9B1E - chains A and Z of the 21 polymer chains in the assembly; structure by electron microscopy, 4.40 A resolution (low resolution: residue-level contacts below are approximate; hydrogen-bond / salt-bridge calls are withheld).

[Chain A]
Protein: Helicase SWR1
From: Saccharomyces cerevisiae W303
Notes: EC 3.6.4.12
Chain sequence (1544 residues; row label = number of the first residue in the row):
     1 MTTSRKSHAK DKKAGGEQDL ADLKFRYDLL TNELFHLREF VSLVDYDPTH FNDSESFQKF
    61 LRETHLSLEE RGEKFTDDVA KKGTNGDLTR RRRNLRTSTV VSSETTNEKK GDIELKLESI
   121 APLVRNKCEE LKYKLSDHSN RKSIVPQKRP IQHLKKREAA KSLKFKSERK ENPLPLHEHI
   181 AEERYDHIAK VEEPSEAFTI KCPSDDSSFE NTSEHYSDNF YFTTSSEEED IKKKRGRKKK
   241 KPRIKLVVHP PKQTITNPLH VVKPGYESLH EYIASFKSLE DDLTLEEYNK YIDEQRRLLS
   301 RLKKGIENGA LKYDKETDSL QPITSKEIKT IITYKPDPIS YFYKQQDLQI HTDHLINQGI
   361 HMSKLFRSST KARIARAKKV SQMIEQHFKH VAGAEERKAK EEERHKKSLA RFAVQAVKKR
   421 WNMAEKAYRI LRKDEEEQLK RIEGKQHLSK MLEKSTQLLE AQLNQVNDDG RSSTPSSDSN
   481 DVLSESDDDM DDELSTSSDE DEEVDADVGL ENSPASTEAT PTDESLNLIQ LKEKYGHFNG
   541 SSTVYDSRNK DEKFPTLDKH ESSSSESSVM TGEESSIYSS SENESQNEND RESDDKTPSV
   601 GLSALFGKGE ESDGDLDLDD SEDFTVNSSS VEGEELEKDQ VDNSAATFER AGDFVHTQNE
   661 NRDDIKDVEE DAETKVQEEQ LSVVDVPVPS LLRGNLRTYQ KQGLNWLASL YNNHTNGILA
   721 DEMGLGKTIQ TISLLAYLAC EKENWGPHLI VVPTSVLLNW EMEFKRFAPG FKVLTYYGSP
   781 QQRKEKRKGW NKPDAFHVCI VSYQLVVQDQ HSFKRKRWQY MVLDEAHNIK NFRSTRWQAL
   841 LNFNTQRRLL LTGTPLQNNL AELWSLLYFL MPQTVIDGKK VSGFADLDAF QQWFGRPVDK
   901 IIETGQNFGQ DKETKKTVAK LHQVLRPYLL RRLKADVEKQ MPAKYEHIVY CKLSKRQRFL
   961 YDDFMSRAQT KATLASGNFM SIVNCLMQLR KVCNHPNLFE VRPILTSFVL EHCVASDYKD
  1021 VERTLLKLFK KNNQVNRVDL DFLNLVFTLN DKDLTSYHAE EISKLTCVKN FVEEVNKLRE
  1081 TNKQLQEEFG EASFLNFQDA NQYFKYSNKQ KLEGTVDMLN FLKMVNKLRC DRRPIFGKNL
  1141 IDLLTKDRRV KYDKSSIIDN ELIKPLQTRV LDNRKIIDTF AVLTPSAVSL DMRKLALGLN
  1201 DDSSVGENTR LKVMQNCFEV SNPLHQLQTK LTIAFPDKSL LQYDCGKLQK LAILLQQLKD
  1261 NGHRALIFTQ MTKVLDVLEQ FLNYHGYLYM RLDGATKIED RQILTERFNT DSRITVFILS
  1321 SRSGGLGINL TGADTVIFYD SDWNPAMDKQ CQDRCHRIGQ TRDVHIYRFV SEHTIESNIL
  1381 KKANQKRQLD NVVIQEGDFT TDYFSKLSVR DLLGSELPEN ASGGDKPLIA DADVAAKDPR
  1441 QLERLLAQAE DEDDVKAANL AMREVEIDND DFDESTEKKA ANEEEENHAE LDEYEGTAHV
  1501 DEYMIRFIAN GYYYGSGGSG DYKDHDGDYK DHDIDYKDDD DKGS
Disordered / not traced: 1-681, 898-911, 1416-1544
Small-molecule neighbours: ADP (adenosine-5'-diphosphate): Asn695, Leu696, Arg697, Gln700, Met723, Gly724, Leu725, Gly726, Lys727, Thr728, Ile729, Arg766, Asn1329, Arg1357, Ile1358

[Chain Z]
Molecule: 214-nt DNA strand
Sequence (214 nucleotides; row label = number of the first residue in the row; numbers below 1 keep their minus sign (DA-80 is residue -80)):
   -80 ATCATGCACA GGATGTATAT ATCTGACACG TGCCTGGAGA CTAGGGAGTA ATCCCCTTGG
   -20 CGGTTAAAAC GCGGGGGACA GCGCGTACGT GCGTTTAAGC GGTGCTAGAG CTTGCTACGA
    40 CCAATTGAGC GGCCTCGGCA CCGGGATTCT CCAGGGCGGC CGCGTATAGG GTCCATCACA
   100 TAAGGGATGA ACTCGGTGTG AAGATCGATG CGAT
Disordered / not traced: -80 to -77, 105-133

[Chain A / chain Z interface]
Residue-residue contacts - 33 pairs, chain A then chain Z:
  Thr754(A) with DT-17(Z)
  Pro780(A) with DA-15(Z)
  Arg783(A) with DT-16(Z); DA-15(Z)
  Arg787(A) with DC61(Z); DG62(Z)
  Lys788(A) with DG63(Z)
  Gly789(A) with DG63(Z)
  Trp790(A) with DG62(Z); DG63(Z)
  Asn791(A) with DG62(Z); DG63(Z)
  Lys792(A) with DG63(Z)
  Gln804(A) with DT-17(Z)
  Gln808(A) with DA-15(Z)
  His811(A) with DC60(Z)
  Arg815(A) with DA59(Z); DC60(Z); DC61(Z)
  Met980(A) with DT-23(Z); DG-22(Z)
  Lys991(A) with DC-20(Z)
  Met1271(A) with DG-19(Z)
  Thr1272(A) with DG-19(Z)
  Lys1273(A) with DG-19(Z)
  Gly1294(A) with DG-18(Z); DT-17(Z)
  Arg1301(A) with DG-18(Z); DT-17(Z)
  Ser1320(A) with DG-18(Z)
  Arg1322(A) with DG-19(Z); DG-18(Z)
  Ser1323(A) with DG-18(Z)
Interface residues without a listed pair, chain A (26 interface residues in all): Leu805, Ser812, Asp1293
Interface residues without a listed pair, chain Z (14 interface residues in all): DG64

[In short]
26 residues of chain A and 14 residues of chain Z are in contact. Chain A binds ADP.
Here chain A is Helicase SWR1 (Saccharomyces cerevisiae W303) and chain Z is a 214-nt DNA strand. Entry 9B1E
(Cryo-EM structure of native SWR1 bound to nucleosome (composite structure)) was determined by electron
microscopy (same publication as 9B1D).
